PDB entry 9JNT | electron microscopy, 2.70 A resolution | chains A and J of the 11 polymer chains in the assembly

# Chain A
Molecule: Histone H3
Organism: Xenopus laevis
UniProt: A0A310TTQ1 (A0A310TTQ1_XENLA); residues 1-135 here correspond to UniProt positions 2-136 (UniProt number = residue number + 1)
Sequence (135 residues; row label = number of the first residue in the row):
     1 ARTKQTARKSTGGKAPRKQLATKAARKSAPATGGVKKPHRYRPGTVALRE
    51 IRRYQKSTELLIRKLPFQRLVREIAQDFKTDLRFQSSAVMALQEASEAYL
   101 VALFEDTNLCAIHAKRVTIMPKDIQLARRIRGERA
Unresolved in the structure: 1-36, 135

# Chain J
Molecule: 146-nt DNA strand
Organism: Escherichia coli K-12
Sequence (146 nucleotides; row label = number of the first residue in the row):
     1 ATCGGATGTATATATCTGACACGTGCCTGGAGACTAGGGAGTAATCCCCT
    51 TGGCGGTTAAAACGCGGGGGACAGCGCGTACGTGCGTTTAAGCGGTGCTA
   101 GAGCTGTCTACGACCAATTGAGCGGCCTCGGCACCGGGATTCTCGA

# Interface between chain A and chain J
Contacting residue pairs (16; chain A residue first):
  Arg-40(A) with DG66(J), base contact; DC144(J), sugar contact
  Tyr-41(A) with DC144(J), phosphate contact
  Arg-42(A) with DG69(J), salt bridge to the phosphate; DC144(J), hydrogen bond to the phosphate
  Thr-45(A) with DC144(J), phosphate contact
  Arg-63(A) with DA60(J), phosphate contact; DA61(J), phosphate contact
  Arg-72(A) with DT50(J), salt bridge to the phosphate
  Arg-83(A) with DC49(J), sugar contact; DT50(J), phosphate contact
  Arg-116(A) with DA71(J), phosphate contact
  Val-117(A) with DA71(J), hydrogen bond to the phosphate
  Thr-118(A) with DA71(J), hydrogen bond to the phosphate
  Met-120(A) with DA71(J), sugar contact; DC72(J), phosphate contact
Also at the interface, not in a pair above, chain A (14 interface residues in all): Pro-43, Lys-115, Lys-122
Also at the interface, not in a pair above, chain J (13 interface residues in all): DG68, DG70, DT143, DG145

# In short
14 residues of chain A and 13 residues of chain J are in contact, with 3 hydrogen bonds and 2 salt bridges.
Polar contacts include Arg-42(A)/DC144(J), Val-117(A)/DA71(J) and Thr-118(A)/DA71(J).
Here chain A is Histone H3 (Xenopus laevis) and chain J is a 146-nt DNA strand (Escherichia coli K-12). Entry
9JNT (Structure of isw1-nucleosome complex in ADP* state) was determined by electron microscopy (same
publication as 9JNU, 9JNV, 9JO2, 9JO5, 9LIU and 9LJ2).
